6KIA - chain A; structure by X-ray diffraction, 1.60 A resolution.

Chain A:
Protein: Enoyl-acyl carrier protein reductase
Source organism: uncultured bacterium
UniProtKB: A0A1C9HA64 (A0A1C9HA64_9BACT); numbering as in UniProt (aligned over 1-438)
Amino-acid sequence (446 residues; row label = number of the first residue in the row):
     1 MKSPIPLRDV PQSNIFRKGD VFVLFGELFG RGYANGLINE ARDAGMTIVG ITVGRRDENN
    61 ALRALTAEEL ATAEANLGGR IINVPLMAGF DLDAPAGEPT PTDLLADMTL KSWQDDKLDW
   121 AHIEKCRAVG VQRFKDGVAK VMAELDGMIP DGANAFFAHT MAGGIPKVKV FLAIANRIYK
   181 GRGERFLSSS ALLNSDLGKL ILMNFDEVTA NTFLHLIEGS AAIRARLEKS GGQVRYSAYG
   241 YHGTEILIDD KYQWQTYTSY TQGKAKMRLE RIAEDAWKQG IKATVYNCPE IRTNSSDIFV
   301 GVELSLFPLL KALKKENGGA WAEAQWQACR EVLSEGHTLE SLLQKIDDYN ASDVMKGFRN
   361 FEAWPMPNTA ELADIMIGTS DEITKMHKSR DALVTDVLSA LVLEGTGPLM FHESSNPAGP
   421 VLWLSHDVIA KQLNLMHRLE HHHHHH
Not modelled in the structure: 443-446
Sequence notes: expression tag (439-446)
Residues lining bound ligands: NADH (NAI; 1,4-dihydronicotinamide adenine dinucleotide): Gly26, Glu27, Phe29, Gly32, Tyr33, Val53, Leu86, Met87, Ala88, Thr160, Met161, Ala162, Gly163, Val208, Tyr239, Gly240, Tyr241, Tyr260, Lys266, Cys288, Pro289, Glu290, Ile291, Thr293, Asn294, Ser295, Ser296

Overview:
Bound to chain A: NADH.
Chain A is Enoyl-acyl carrier protein reductase (uncultured bacterium); the structure, NADH bound structure of
FabMG, novel type of Enoyl-acyl carrier protein reductase, was determined by X-ray diffraction together with
6KI9 from the same study.
